PDB entry 8THB | electron microscopy, 3.20 A resolution | chains A and E of the 5 polymer chains in the assembly

# Chain A
Protein: ELG1 isoform 1
Source organism: Saccharomyces cerevisiae
UniProt: A0A8H4F7G7 (A0A8H4F7G7_YEASX); numbering as in UniProt (aligned over 1-791)
Chain sequence (791 residues; numbered 1 to 791; the number before each row is that of its first residue):
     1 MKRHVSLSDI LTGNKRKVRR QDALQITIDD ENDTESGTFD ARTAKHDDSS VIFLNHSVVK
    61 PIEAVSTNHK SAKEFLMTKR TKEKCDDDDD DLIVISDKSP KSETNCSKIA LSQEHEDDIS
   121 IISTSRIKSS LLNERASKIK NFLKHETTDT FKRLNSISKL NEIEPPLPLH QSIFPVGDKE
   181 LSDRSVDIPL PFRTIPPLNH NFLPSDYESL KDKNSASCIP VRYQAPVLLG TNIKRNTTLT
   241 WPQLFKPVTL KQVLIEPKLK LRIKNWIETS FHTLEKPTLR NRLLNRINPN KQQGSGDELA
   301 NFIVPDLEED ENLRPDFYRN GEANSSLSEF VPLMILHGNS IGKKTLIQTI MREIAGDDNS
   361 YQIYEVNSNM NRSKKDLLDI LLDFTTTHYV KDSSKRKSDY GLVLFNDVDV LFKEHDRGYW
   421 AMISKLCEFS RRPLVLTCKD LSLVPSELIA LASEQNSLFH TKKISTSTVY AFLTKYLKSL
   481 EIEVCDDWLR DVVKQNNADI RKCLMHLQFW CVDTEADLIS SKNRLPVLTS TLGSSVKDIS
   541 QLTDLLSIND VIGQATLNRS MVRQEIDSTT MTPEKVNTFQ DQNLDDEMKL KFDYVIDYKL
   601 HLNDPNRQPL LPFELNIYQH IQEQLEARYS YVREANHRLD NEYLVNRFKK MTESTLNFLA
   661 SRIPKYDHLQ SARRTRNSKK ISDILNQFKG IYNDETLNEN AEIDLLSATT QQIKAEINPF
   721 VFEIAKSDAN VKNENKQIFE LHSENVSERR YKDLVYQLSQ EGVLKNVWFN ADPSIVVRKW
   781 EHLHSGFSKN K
Unresolved in the structure: 1-183, 279-328, 389-397, 664-698, 733-768, 782-791
Small-molecule neighbours: ATP-gamma-S (AGS; phosphothiophosphoric acid-adenylate ester): Pro-242, Gln-243, Phe-245, Lys-246, Pro-247, Gln-252, Val-253, Leu-254, Ser-340, Ile-341, Gly-342, Lys-343, Lys-344, Thr-345, Asn-406, Asp-407, Lys-439, Tyr-476, Ile-500, Arg-501, Leu-504
What the authors report for this chain:
  - contacts within the chain: Val-227/Glu-483 (hydrogen bond), Leu-229/Glu-481 (hydrogen bond), Ser-530/Ser-630, Ser-535/Asp-538 (hydrogen bond), Ser-560/Glu-614 (hydrogen bond), Met-561/Glu-614 (hydrogen bond), Leu-611/Glu-614 (hydrogen bond)

# Chain E
Protein: Replication factor C subunit 5
Source organism: Saccharomyces cerevisiae
UniProt: P38251 (RFC5_YEAST); residues 1-354 here = UniProt positions 1-354
Chain sequence (354 residues; numbered 1 to 354; the number before each row is that of its first residue):
     1 MSLWVDKYRP KSLNALSHNE ELTNFLKSLS DQPRDLPHLL LYGPNGTGKK TRCMALLESI
    61 FGPGVYRLKI DVRQFVTASN RKLELNVVSS PYHLEITPSD MGNNDRIVIQ ELLKEVAQME
   121 QVDFQDSKDG LAHRYKCVII NEANSLTKDA QAALRRTMEK YSKNIRLIMV CDSMSPIIAP
   181 IKSRCLLIRC PAPSDSEIST ILSDVVTNER IQLETKDILK RIAQASNGNL RVSLLMLESM
   241 ALNNELALKS SSPIIKPDWI IVIHKLTRKI VKERSVNSLI ECRAVLYDLL AHCIPANIIL
   301 KELTFSLLDV ETLNTTNKSS IIEYSSVFDE RLSLGNKAIF HLEGFIAKVM CCLD
Unresolved in the structure: 1, 120-133
Small-molecule neighbours: ADP (adenosine-5'-diphosphate): Val-5, Asp-6, Tyr-8, Arg-9, Pro-10, Leu-16, Ser-17, His-18, Pro-44, Asn-45, Gly-46, Thr-47, Gly-48, Lys-49, Lys-50, Thr-51, Arg-52, Ile-201, Leu-230, Arg-231, Leu-234
UniProt features mapped onto this chain:
  - binding site (ATP): Val-5, Ser-17, Gly-43 to Thr-51, Arg-231

# How chain A and chain E interact
Residue-residue contacts (98; chain A residue first):
  Leu-532(A) with Val-276(E)
  Ser-534(A) with Val-276(E)
  Lys-537(A) with Lys-348(E); Cys-351(E), hydrogen bond
  Ile-539(A) with Leu-279(E), hydrophobic
  Ser-540(A) with Lys-348(E)
  Thr-543(A) with Glu-343(E); Gly-344(E); Ala-347(E)
  Asp-544(A) with Phe-328(E)
  Ser-547(A) with Phe-328(E); Arg-331(E); Phe-340(E); His-341(E), hydrogen bond
  Ile-548(A) with Arg-331(E)
  Asp-550(A) with Gly-335(E); Asn-336(E), hydrogen bond (side chain-backbone); Lys-337(E), hydrogen bond (side chain-backbone); His-341(E), salt bridge
  Val-551(A) with Arg-331(E); Leu-334(E)
  Gln-554(A) with Leu-334(E); Asn-336(E), hydrogen bond
  Tyr-598(A) with Gln-74(E); Lys-82(E)
  Lys-599(A) with Gln-74(E); Val-76(E)
  Leu-600(A) with Gln-74(E), hydrogen bond (backbone-backbone); Phe-75(E); Val-76(E), hydrogen bond (backbone-backbone); Glu-111(E)
  His-601(A) with Val-76(E)
  Leu-602(A) with Phe-75(E), hydrophobic; Val-76(E), hydrogen bond (backbone-backbone); Thr-77(E); Ile-107(E); Val-108(E), hydrophobic
  Asn-603(A) with Thr-77(E); Ala-78(E)
  Asp-604(A) with Arg-106(E), salt bridge; Ile-107(E)
  Asn-606(A) with Arg-106(E)
  Arg-607(A) with Asn-103(E), hydrogen bond
  Tyr-631(A) with Arg-283(E)
  Ala-635(A) with Tyr-287(E); Lys-337(E), hydrogen bond (backbone-side chain); Phe-340(E), hydrophobic
  Asn-636(A) with Lys-337(E), hydrogen bond (backbone-side chain)
  Arg-638(A) with Tyr-287(E)
  Leu-639(A) with Leu-290(E), hydrophobic
  Leu-644(A) with Leu-290(E); Ala-291(E), hydrophobic; Cys-293(E), hydrogen bond (backbone-side chain)
  Arg-647(A) with Ala-291(E), hydrogen bond (side chain-backbone); His-292(E)
  Phe-648(A) with Cys-293(E), hydrophobic
  Lys-649(A) with Glu-84(E)
  Leu-659(A) with Ser-2(E); Leu-3(E), hydrophobic
  Arg-662(A) with Trp-4(E); Glu-238(E), salt bridge; Leu-242(E)
  Ala-701(A) with Ser-2(E)
  Ile-703(A) with Leu-68(E)
  Asp-704(A) with Asp-6(E)
  Leu-706(A) with Ile-70(E), hydrophobic
  Ser-707(A) with Lys-50(E), hydrogen bond (backbone-side chain); Glu-95(E)
  Thr-709(A) with Asn-141(E); Glu-142(E)
  Thr-710(A) with Asp-100(E)
  Gln-711(A) with Ser-99(E), hydrogen bond; Glu-142(E); Pro-295(E)
  Gln-712(A) with Arg-231(E), hydrogen bond
  Lys-714(A) with Cys-293(E); Pro-295(E)
  Ala-715(A) with Trp-259(E), hydrogen bond (backbone-side chain); Pro-295(E); Ile-298(E), hydrophobic
  Glu-716(A) with Asn-229(E); Arg-231(E), salt bridge; Val-232(E); Leu-235(E)
  Ile-717(A) with Leu-3(E), hydrophobic; Leu-235(E), hydrophobic
  Pro-719(A) with Trp-259(E)
  Phe-720(A) with Leu-235(E), hydrophobic; Met-236(E), hydrophobic; Ile-255(E); Pro-257(E)
  Phe-722(A) with Asp-258(E)
  Glu-723(A) with Ile-255(E); Lys-256(E)
  Ile-724(A) with Leu-242(E), hydrophobic
  Ser-727(A) with Asn-243(E), hydrogen bond
  Asn-770(A) with Leu-242(E)
  Glu-781(A) with His-292(E)
Other interface residues (no listed pair), chain A (65 interface residues in all): Val-536, Leu-546, Pro-573, Pro-605, Pro-609, His-637, Met-651, Leu-705, Ala-708, Val-721, Phe-769, Trp-780
Other interface residues (no listed pair), chain E (65 interface residues in all): Val-88, Ser-239, Ser-275, Ile-339, Met-350
From the paper, about this interface:
  - residue pairs: Tyr-598(A)/Lys-82(E), Asp-604(A)/Arg-106(E) (hydrogen bond)
  - interface residues, chain A: Leu-600(A), His-601(A)

# Summary
The chain A/chain E interface involves 65 residues from each chain, with 18 hydrogen bonds and 4 salt bridges.
Polar contacts include Asp-550(A)/His-341(E), Asp-604(A)/Arg-106(E) and Arg-662(A)/Glu-238(E). The authors
report a contact between Tyr-598(A) and Lys-82(E); a hydrogen bond between Asp-604(A) and Arg-106(E). The
paper reports interface residues Leu-600(A) and His-601(A); contacts within the chain involving Val-227(A),
Glu-483(A) and Leu-229(A) among others.
Here chain A is ELG1 isoform 1 and chain E is Replication factor C subunit 5, both from Saccharomyces
cerevisiae. Entry 8THB (Structure of the Saccharomyces cerevisiae PCNA clamp unloader Elg1-RFC complex) was
determined by electron microscopy (same publication as 8THC and 8THD).
